8XOH - chains A and E of the 5 polymer chains in the assembly; structure by electron microscopy, 3.20 A resolution.

Chain A:
Name: Guanine nucleotide-binding protein G(q) subunit alpha-q
From: Homo sapiens
Chain sequence (361 residues; numbered 8 to 394; 26 numbers in that range are skipped by the numbering (no residue carries them; nothing is unmodelled there); the number before each row is that of its first residue):
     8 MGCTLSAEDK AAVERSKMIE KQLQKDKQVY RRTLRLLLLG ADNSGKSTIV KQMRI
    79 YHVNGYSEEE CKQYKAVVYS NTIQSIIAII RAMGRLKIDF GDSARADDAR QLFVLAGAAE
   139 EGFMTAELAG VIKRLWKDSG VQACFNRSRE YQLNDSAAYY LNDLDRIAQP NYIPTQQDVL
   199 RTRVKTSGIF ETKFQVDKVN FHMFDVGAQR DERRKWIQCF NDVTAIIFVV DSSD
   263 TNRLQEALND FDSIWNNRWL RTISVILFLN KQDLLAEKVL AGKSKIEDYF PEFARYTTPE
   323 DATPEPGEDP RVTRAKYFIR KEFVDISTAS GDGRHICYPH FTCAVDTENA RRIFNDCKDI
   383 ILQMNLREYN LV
Not modelled in the structure: 8-14, 79-203, 263

Chain E:
Name: scFv16
From: synthetic construct
Notes: antibody fragment or engineered binder
Chain sequence (247 residues; each row starts with the number of its first residue; note: 15 numbers in that range are skipped by the numbering (no residue carries them; nothing is unmodelled there); a row labelled like 120A-120P holds insertion residues (120A, then the next letters in order)):
     2 VQLVESGGGL VQPGGSRKLS CSASGFAFSS FGMHWVRQAP EKGLEWVAYI SSGSGTIYYA
    62 DTVKGRFTIS RDDPKNTLFL QMTSLRSEDT AMYYCVRSIY YYGSSPFDFW GQGTTLTVS
120A-120P AGGGGSGGGGSGGGGS
   136 SDIVMTQATS SVPVTPGESV SISCRSSKSL LHSNGNTYLY WFLQRPGQSP QLLIYRMSNL
   196 ASGVPDRFSG SGSGTAFTLT ISRLEAEDVG VYYCMQHLEY PLTFGAGTKL EL
Not modelled in the structure: 120A-120P, 234-236

Chain A / chain E interface:
Contacting residue pairs (11):
  Glu-15(A) / His-167(E)  salt bridge
  Glu-15(A) / Tyr-173(E)
  Ala-18(A) / Tyr-101(E)  hydrophobic
  Ala-19(A) / Tyr-101(E)
  Glu-21(A) / Ser-52(E)  hydrogen bond
  Glu-21(A) / Ser-53(E)
  Glu-21(A) / Gly-56(E)
  Glu-21(A) / Thr-57(E)  hydrogen bond
  Arg-22(A) / Ile-100(E)
  Arg-22(A) / Tyr-101(E)
  Arg-22(A) / Tyr-102(E)
Interface residues without a listed pair, chain A (7 interface residues in all): Asp-16, Met-25
Interface residues without a listed pair, chain E (11 interface residues in all): Ser-31, His-232

Summary:
Chain A and chain E form an interface of 7 and 11 residues respectively; the contacts include 2 hydrogen bonds
and 1 salt bridge. Polar contacts include Glu-15(A)/His-167(E), Glu-21(A)/Ser-52(E) and Glu-21(A)/Thr-57(E).
Here chain A is Guanine nucleotide-binding protein G(q) subunit alpha-q (Homo sapiens) and chain E is scFv16
(synthetic construct). Entry 8XOH (Cryo-EM structure of GPR30-Gq complex structure in the presence of E2) was
determined by electron microscopy together with 8XOF, 8XOG, 8XOI and 8XOJ from the same study.
